Entry 7L8E (electron microscopy, 4.20 A resolution (low resolution: residue-level contacts below are approximate; hydrogen-bond / salt-bridge calls are withheld)); this record covers chains A and H of the 8 polymer chains in the assembly.

# Chain A
Molecule: Envelope glycoprotein gp160
Source organism: Human immunodeficiency virus 1
Notes: fragment: GP120 domain, residues 30-661
UniProt: Q2N0S5 (Q2N0S5_9HIV1); the construct lacks a stretch of the UniProt sequence and is renumbered around it, so the offset changes along the chain: 31-141 = UniProt 30-140; 150-185 = UniProt 141-176; 188-309 = UniProt 187-308; 312-323 = UniProt 309-320; 2 more segments
Chain sequence (664 residues; row label = number of the first residue in the row; note: 13 numbers in that range are skipped by the numbering (no residue carries them; nothing is unmodelled there); a row labelled like 185A-185J holds insertion residues (185A, then the next letters in order); numbers below 1 keep their minus sign (Met-1 is residue -1)):
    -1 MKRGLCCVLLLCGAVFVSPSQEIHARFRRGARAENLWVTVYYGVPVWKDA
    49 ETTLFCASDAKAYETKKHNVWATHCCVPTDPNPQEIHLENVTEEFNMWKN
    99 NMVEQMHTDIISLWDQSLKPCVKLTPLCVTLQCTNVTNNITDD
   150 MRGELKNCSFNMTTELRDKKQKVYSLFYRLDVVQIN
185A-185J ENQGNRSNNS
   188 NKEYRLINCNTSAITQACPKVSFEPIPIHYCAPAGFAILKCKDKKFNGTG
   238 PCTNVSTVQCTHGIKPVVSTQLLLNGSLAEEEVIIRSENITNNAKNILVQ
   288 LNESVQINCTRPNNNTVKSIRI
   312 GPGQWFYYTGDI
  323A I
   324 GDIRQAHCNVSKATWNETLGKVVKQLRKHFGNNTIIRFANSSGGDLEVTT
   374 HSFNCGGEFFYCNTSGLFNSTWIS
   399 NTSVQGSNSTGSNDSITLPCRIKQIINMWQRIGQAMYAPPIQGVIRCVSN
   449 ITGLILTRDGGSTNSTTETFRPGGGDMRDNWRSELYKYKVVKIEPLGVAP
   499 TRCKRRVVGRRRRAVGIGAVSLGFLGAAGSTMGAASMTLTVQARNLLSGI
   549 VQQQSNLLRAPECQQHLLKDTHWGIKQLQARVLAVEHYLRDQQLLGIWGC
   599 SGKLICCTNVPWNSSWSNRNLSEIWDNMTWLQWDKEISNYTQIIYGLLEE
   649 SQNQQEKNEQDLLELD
Unresolved in the structure: -1 to 32, 60-64, 185A-185J, 399-409, 506-664
Construct notes: initiating methionine (-1); expression tag (0-30); conflict Lys64 (Glu63 in Q2N0S5), Cys73 (Ala72 in Q2N0S5), Thr240 (Pro239 in Q2N0S5), 20 further conflict positions vs the reference (Q2N0S5) not listed
Disulfides: Cys54-Cys73, Cys119-Cys205, Cys126-Cys196, Cys131-Cys157, Cys218-Cys247, Cys228-Cys239, Cys296-Cys331, Cys378-Cys445, Cys385-Cys418
Glycans and other covalent adducts: N-acetylglucosamine (NAG) linked to Asn88, Asn133, Asn160, Asn197, Asn234, Asn241, Asn262, Asn276, Asn289, Asn295, Asn301, Asn332, Asn339, Asn355, Asn363, Asn386, Asn392, Asn448

# Chain H
Molecule: Rh.33172 pAbC-1 Heavy Chain
Source organism: Macaca mulatta
Chain sequence (111 residues; row label = number of the first residue in the row; X marks 111 residues of unknown identity (built as UNK)):
     2 XXXXXXXXXXXXXXXXXXXXXXXXXXXXXXXXXXXXXXXXXXXXXXXXXX
    52 XXXXXXXXXXXXXXXXXXXXXXXXXXXXXXXXXXXXXXXXXXXXXXXXXX
   102 XXXXXXXXXXX

# Interface between chain A and chain H
Chain A residues in contact with chain H, 6 residues: Asn137, Asn156, Asp322, Ile323, Ile323A, Arg327
Interface features reported in the paper:
  - epitope / paratope residues, chain A: Asn137(A), Asn156(A)

# Summary
Chain A and chain H make no direct contact in this assembly. N-acetylglucosamine is covalently linked to
Asn88(A), Asn133(A), Asn160(A), Asn197(A), Asn234(A) and Asn241(A) and 12 more. From the paper:
epitope/paratope residues Asn137(A) and Asn156(A).
Here chain A is Envelope glycoprotein gp160 (Human immunodeficiency virus 1) and chain H is Rh.33172 pAbC-1
Heavy Chain (Macaca mulatta). Entry 7L8E (BG505 SOSIP.v5.2(7S) in complex with the polyclonal Fab pAbC-1 from
animal Rh.33172 (Wk38 time point)) was determined by electron microscopy, deposited together with 7L7T, 7L7U,
7L85, 7L86, 7L87, 7L88 and 15 further entries.
